PDB entry 9F25 | electron microscopy, 3.70 A resolution | chain A

[Chain A]
Protein: Botulinum neurotoxin type A
Organism: Clostridium botulinum
Reference sequence: P0DPI0 (BXA1_CLOBO); numbering as in UniProt (aligned over 2-1296)
Chain sequence (1329 residues; row label = number of the first residue in the row; numbers below 1 keep their minus sign (Met-16 is residue -16)):
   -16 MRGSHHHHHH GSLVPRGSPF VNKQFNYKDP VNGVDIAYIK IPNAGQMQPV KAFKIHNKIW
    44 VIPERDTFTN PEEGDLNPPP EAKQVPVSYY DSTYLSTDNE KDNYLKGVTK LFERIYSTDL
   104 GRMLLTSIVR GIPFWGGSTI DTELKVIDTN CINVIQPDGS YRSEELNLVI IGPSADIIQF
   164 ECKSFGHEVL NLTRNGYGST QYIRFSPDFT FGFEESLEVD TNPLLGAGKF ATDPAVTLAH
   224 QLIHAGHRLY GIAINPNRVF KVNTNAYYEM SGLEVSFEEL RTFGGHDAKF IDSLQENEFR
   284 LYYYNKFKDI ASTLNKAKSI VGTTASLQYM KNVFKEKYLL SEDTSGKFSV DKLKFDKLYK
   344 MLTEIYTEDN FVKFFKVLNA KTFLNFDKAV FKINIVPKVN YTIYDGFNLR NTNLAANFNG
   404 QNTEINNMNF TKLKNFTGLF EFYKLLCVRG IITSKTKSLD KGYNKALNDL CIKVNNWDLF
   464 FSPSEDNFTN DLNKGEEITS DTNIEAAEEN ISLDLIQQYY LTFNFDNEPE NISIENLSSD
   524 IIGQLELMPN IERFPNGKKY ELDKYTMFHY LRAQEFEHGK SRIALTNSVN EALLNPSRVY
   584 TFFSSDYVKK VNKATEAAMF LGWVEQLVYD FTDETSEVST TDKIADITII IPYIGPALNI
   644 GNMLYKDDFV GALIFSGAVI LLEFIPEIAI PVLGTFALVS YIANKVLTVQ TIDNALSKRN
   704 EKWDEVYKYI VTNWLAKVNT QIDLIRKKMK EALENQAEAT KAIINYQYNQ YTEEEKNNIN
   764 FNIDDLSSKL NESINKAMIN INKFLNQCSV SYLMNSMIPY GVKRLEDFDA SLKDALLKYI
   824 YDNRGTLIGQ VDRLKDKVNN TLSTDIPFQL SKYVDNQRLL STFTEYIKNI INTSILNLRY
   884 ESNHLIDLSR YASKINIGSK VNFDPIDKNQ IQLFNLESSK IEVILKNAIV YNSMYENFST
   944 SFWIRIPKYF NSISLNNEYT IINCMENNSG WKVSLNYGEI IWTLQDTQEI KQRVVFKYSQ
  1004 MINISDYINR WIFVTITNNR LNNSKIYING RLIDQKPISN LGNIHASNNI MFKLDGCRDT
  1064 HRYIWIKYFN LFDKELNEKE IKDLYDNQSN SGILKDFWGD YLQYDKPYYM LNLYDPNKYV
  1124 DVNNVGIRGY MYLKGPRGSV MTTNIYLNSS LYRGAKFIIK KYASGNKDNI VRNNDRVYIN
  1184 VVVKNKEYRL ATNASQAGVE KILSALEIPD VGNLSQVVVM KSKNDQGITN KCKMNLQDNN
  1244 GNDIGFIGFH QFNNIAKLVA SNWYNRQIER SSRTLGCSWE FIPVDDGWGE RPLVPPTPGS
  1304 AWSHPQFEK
Not modelled in the structure: -16 to 1, 432-452, 484-494, 825-830, 870-1312
Sequence notes: initiating methionine (-16); expression tag (-15 to 1, 1297-1312); variant Ala27 (Val in P0DPI0); engineered mutation Gln224 (Glu in P0DPI0), Ala363 (Arg in P0DPI0), Phe366 (Tyr in P0DPI0); conflict Ala1158 (Thr in P0DPI0)
Curated features (UniProtKB/Swiss-Prot):
  - region: Phe1252, His1253 (Interaction with host ganglioside GT1b)
  - motif: Ser1264 to Tyr1267 (Host ganglioside-binding motif)
  - binding site (Zn(2+)): His223, His227, Glu262
  - binding site (a ganglioside GT1b (d18:1(4E))): Tyr1117, Glu1203
  - natural variant: Ala27 (V27A: In strain: 62A; this construct carries the variant)
  - mutagenesis: His227 (H227Y: Light chain no longer cleaves SNAP25, not toxic in vitro or in vivo when reconstituted with heavy chain), Glu262 (E262A: Light chain has 20% cleavage activity on SNAP25, 40% decrease in Zn(2+)), Phe266 (F266A: Light chain has 50% cleavage activity on SNAP25, no effect on Zn(2+) binding), Glu351 (E351A/Q: Wild-type KM for SNAP25, no protease activity, about 30% less Zn(2+)), Arg861 to Lys871 (Reduced toxicity), Leu862 to Thr867 (Reduced toxicity), Phe953 (F953G: Whole toxin has 50-fold reduction in toxicity, almost no binding of RBD to neurons; F953R: Whole toxin is non-toxic, almost no binding of RBD to neurons), Glu982 (E982A/Q: Decreased binding of NTNHA by receptor-binding domain (RBD) at pH 7.5), Lys1000 (K1000A: Decreased binding of NTNHA by RBD at pH 6.0, none at pH 7.5), Asp1037 (D1037A/N: Decreased binding of NTNHA by RBD at pH 7.5), His1064 (H1064G/R: Whole toxin has reduced toxicity, dramatically reduced binding of RBD to neurons), Asp1118 (D1118A: Decreased binding of NTNHA by RBD at pH 7.5), 11 further mutagenesis entries in UniProt
Disulfides: Cys430-Cys454

[Summary]
UniProt lists 3 Zn2+-binding residues, ganglioside GT1b (d18:1(4E))-binding residues Tyr1117 and Glu1203 and
32 mutagenesis sites.
Chain A is Botulinum neurotoxin type A (Clostridium botulinum); the structure, Cryo-EM structure of Botulinum
neurotoxin A LC-HN domain, was determined by electron microscopy (same publication as 9F1R, 9F2B, 9F2J, 9F2Y
and 9F3C).
